Entry 4N0F (X-ray diffraction, 3.02 A resolution); this record covers chains B and D of the 3 polymer chains in the assembly.

[Chain B]
Name: Beta-2-microglobulin
Source organism: Homo sapiens
Reference sequence: P61769 (B2MG_HUMAN); residues 1-99 here correspond to UniProt positions 21-119 (UniProt number = residue number + 20)
Sequence (99 residues; row label = number of the first residue in the row):
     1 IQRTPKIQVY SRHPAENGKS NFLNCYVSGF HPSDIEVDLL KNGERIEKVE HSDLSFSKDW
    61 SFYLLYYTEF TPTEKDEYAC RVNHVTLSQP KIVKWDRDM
Cystine bridges: Cys-25/Cys-80
UniProt features mapped onto this chain:
  - modified residue: Gln-2 (Pyrrolidone carboxylic acid)
  - glycosylation: Ile-1 (N-linked (Glc) (glycation) isoleucine), Lys-19 (N-linked (Glc) (glycation) lysine), Lys-41 (N-linked (Glc) (glycation) lysine), Lys-48 (N-linked (Glc) (glycation) lysine), Lys-58 (N-linked (Glc) (glycation) lysine), Lys-91 (N-linked (Glc) (glycation) lysine), Lys-94 (N-linked (Glc) (glycation) lysine)

[Chain D]
Name: Serum albumin
Source organism: Homo sapiens
Reference sequence: P02768 (ALBU_HUMAN); residues 1-585 here correspond to UniProt positions 25-609 (UniProt number = residue number + 24)
Sequence (585 residues; each row starts with the number of its first residue):
     1 DAHKSEVAHR FKDLGEENFK ALVLIAFAQY LQQCPFEDHV KLVNEVTEFA KTCVADESAE
    61 NCDKSLHTLF GDKLCTVATL RETYGEMADC CAKQEPERNE CFLQHKDDNP NLPRLVRPEV
   121 DVMCTAFHDN EETFLKKYLY EIARRHPYFY APELLFFAKR YKAAFTECCQ AADKAACLLP
   181 KLDELRDEGK ASSAKQRLKC ASLQKFGERA FKAWAVARLS QRFPKAEFAE VSKLVTDLTK
   241 VHTECCHGDL LECADDRADL AKYICENQDS ISSKLKECCE KPLLEKSHCI AEVENDEMPA
   301 DLPSLAADFV ESKDVCKNYA EAKDVFLGMF LYEYARRHPD YSVVLLLRLA KTYETTLEKC
   361 CAAADPHECY AKVFDEFKPL VEEPQNLIKQ NCELFEQLGE YKFQNALLVR YTKKVPQVST
   421 PTLVEVSRNL GKVGSKCCKH PEAKRMPCAE DYLSVVLNQL CVLHEKTPVS DRVTKCCTES
   481 LVNRRPCFSA LEVDETYVPK EFNAETFTFH ADICTLSEKE RQIKKQTALV ELVKHKPKAT
   541 KEQLKAVMDD FAAFVEKCCK ADDKETCFAE EGKKLVAASQ AALGL
Unresolved in the structure: 1-2
Cystine bridges: Cys-53/Cys-62, Cys-75/Cys-91, Cys-90/Cys-101, Cys-124/Cys-169, Cys-168/Cys-177, Cys-200/Cys-246, Cys-245/Cys-253, Cys-265/Cys-279, Cys-278/Cys-289, Cys-316/Cys-361, Cys-360/Cys-369, Cys-392/Cys-438, Cys-437/Cys-448, Cys-461/Cys-477, Cys-476/Cys-487, Cys-514/Cys-559, Cys-558/Cys-567
UniProt features mapped onto this chain:
  - binding site (Cu cation): His-3
  - binding site (Ca(2+)): Glu-6, Asp-13, Glu-244, Asp-249, Glu-252, Asp-255, Asp-259
  - binding site (Zn(2+)): His-67, His-247, Asp-249
  - binding site ((4Z,15Z)-bilirubin IXalpha): Lys-240
  - site: Lys-4 (Not glycated), Lys-20 (Not glycated), Lys-41 (Not glycated), Lys-64 (Not glycated), Lys-73 (Not glycated), Lys-93 (Not glycated), Lys-106 (Not glycated), Lys-136 (Not glycated), Lys-159 (Not glycated), Lys-174 (Not glycated), Lys-181 (Not glycated), Lys-190 (Not glycated), Lys-195 (Not glycated), Lys-199 (Aspirin-acetylated lysine), Lys-205 (Not glycated), Lys-212 (Not glycated), Lys-240 (Not glycated), Lys-262 (Not glycated), Lys-274 (Not glycated), Lys-286 (Not glycated) and 18 more in UniProt
  - modified residue: Ser-5 (Phosphoserine), Ser-58 (Phosphoserine), Ser-65 (Phosphoserine), Thr-83 (Phosphothreonine), Lys-205 (N6-succinyllysine), Ser-273 (Phosphoserine), Ser-419 (Phosphoserine), Thr-420 (Phosphothreonine), Thr-422 (Phosphothreonine), Lys-436 (N6-succinyllysine), Ser-489 (Phosphoserine), Lys-519 (N6-succinyllysine), Lys-534 (N6-methyllysine), Lys-564 (N6-succinyllysine)
  - glycosylation: Lys-12 (N-linked (Glc) (glycation) lysine), Lys-51 (N-linked (Glc) (glycation) lysine), Lys-137 (N-linked (Glc) (glycation) lysine), Lys-162 (N-linked (Glc) (glycation) lysine), Lys-199 (N-linked (Glc) (glycation) lysine), Lys-225 (N-linked (Glc) (glycation) lysine), Lys-233 (N-linked (Glc) (glycation) lysine), Lys-276 (N-linked (Glc) (glycation) lysine), Lys-281 (N-linked (Glc) (glycation) lysine), Lys-313 (N-linked (Glc) (glycation) lysine), Lys-317 (N-linked (Glc) (glycation) lysine), Asn-318 (N-linked (GlcNAc...) asparagine), Lys-323 (N-linked (Glc) (glycation) lysine), Lys-351 (N-linked (Glc) (glycation) lysine), Lys-378 (N-linked (Glc) (glycation) lysine), Lys-413 (N-linked (Glc) (glycation) lysine), Lys-439 (N-linked (Glc) (glycation) lysine), Lys-444 (N-linked (Glc) (glycation) lysine), Asp-494 (N-linked (GlcNAc...) asparagine), Lys-525 (N-linked (Glc) (glycation) lysine) and 4 more in UniProt
Reported in the primary citation:
  - conformationally variable residues (domain motion, loop rearrangement): Ala-172, Ala-504 to Phe-509, Asp-562

[Chain B / chain D interface]
Pairs across the interface (4; chain B residue first):
  Arg-12(B) / Glu-505(D)  salt bridge
  Phe-22(B) / Ala-504(D)  hydrophobic
  Glu-50(B) / Phe-502(D)
  Glu-50(B) / Asn-503(D)
Also at the interface, not in a pair above, chain B (4 interface residues in all): Tyr-67
Also at the interface, not in a pair above, chain D (5 interface residues in all): Lys-573
From the paper, about this interface:
  - residue pairs: Arg-12(B)/Glu-505(D), Glu-50(B)/Phe-502(D) (backbone contact)

[In short]
4 residues of chain B and 5 residues of chain D are in contact; the contacts include 1 salt bridge. Its one
salt-bridged contact is Arg-12(B)/Glu-505(D). The paper describes a contact between Arg-12(B) and Glu-505(D);
a backbone contact between Glu-50(B) and Phe-502(D). The paper reports conformational variability at
Ala-172(D), Ala-504(D) and Asp-562(D).
Here chain B is Beta-2-microglobulin and chain D is Serum albumin, both from Homo sapiens. Entry 4N0F (Human
FcRn complexed with human serum albumin) was determined by X-ray diffraction together with 4N0U from the same
study.
